6ZOA - chains A and B of the 5 polymer chains in the assembly; structure by X-ray diffraction, 3.05 A resolution.

== Chain A (and B) ==
Molecule: Multidrug efflux pump subunit AcrB
From: Escherichia coli K-12
Notes: chain B of this document is another copy of the same molecule, construct and numbering; everything in this record applies to it too
UniProtKB: P31224 (ACRB_ECOLI); residue numbers follow UniProt; this construct covers 1-1049
Sequence (1057 residues; numbered 1 to 1057; the number before each row is that of its first residue):
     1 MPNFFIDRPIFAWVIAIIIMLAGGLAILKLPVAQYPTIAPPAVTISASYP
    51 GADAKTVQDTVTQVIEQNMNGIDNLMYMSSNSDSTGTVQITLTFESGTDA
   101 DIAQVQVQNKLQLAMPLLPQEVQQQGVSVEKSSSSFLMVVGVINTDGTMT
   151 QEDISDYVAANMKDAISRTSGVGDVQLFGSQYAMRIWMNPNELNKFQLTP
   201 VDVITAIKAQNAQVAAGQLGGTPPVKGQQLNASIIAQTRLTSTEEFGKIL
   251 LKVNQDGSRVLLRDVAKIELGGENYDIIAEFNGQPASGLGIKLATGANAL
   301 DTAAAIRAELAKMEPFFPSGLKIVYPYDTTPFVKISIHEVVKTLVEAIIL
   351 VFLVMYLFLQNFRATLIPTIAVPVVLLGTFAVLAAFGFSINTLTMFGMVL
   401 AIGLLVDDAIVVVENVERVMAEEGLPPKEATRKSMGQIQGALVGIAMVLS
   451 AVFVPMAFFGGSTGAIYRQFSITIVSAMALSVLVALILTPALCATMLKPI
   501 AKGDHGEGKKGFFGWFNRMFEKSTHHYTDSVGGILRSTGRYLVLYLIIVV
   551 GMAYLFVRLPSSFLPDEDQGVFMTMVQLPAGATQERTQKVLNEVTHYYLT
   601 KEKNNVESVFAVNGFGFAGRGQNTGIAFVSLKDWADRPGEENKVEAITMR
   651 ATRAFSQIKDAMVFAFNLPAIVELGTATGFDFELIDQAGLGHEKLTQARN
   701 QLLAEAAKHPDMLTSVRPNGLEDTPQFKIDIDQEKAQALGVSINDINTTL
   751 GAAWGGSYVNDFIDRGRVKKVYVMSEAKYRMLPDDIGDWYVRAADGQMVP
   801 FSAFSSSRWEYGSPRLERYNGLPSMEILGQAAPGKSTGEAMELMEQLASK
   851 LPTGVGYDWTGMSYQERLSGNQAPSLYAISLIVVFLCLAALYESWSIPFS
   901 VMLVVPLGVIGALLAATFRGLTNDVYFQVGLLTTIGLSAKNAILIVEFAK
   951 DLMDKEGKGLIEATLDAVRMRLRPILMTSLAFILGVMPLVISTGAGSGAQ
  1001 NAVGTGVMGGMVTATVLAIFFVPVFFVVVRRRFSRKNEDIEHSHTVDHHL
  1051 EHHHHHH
Unresolved in the structure: 1043-1057 (chain B: 991-999, 1034-1057)
Sequence notes: expression tag (1050-1057)
Ligand contacts:
  - tetradecane (C14), molecule 1: R8, F11, I18
  - tetradecane (C14), molecule 2: A457, F458, F459, G460, G461, R468, I472
Swiss-Prot annotation at these positions:
  - mutagenesis: H526 (H526Y: Partially restores chloramphenicol resistance to an AcrZ G30R mutant)
What the authors report for this chain:
  - binding site for dodecyl-beta-D-maltoside: F563, L674, D681, N719, L828
  - mutagenesis - I38A, L393A, I466A, F563A, I671A, L674A: decreased growth in response to drugs with low molecular weight (LMW)
  - mutagenesis - F563A: decreased growth in response to fusidic acid (FUA)
  - mutagenesis - F563A: decreased growth in response to novobiocin
  - mutagenesis - F380A/F563A: decreased growth in response to FUA
  - mutagenesis - F380A/F563A: unchanged growth in response to doxorubicin
  - mutagenesis - I38A, L393A, I466A, I671A, L674A: decreased growth in response to beta-lactams, linezolid, and phenicols
  - mutagenesis - F380A/F563A, F563A/L674A: abolished growth in response to DDM
  - mutagenesis - F380A/F563A, F563A: decreased growth in response to beta-lactams
  - mutagenesis - F563A: decreased growth in response to phenicols
  - mutagenesis - G621P: unchanged growth in response to RFB
  - mutagenesis - T934A, L937A: decreased growth in response to erythromycin
  - mutagenesis - T934A, L937A: unchanged growth in response to Doxorubicin
  - mutagenesis - G621P: decreased growth in response to 3-FOR
  - catalytic residues: D407, D408, K940 (citing earlier work)
  - mutagenesis - T934A, L937A: increased growth in response to beta-lactams
  - mutagenesis - T934A, L937A: increased growth in response to novobiocin
  - mutagenesis - A981C: unchanged growth in response to all the tested drugs

== Chain A / chain B interface ==
Residue-residue contacts (130):
  R8(A) - E893(B)
  P9(A) - E893(B)
  I10(A) - A889(B)
  I10(A) - E893(B)  hydrogen bond (backbone-side chain)
  I10(A) - S894(B)
  I10(A) - W895(B)
  F11(A) - A890(B)
  F11(A) - E893(B)  hydrogen bond (backbone-side chain)
  V14(A) - L886(B)
  I17(A) - L886(B)  hydrophobic
  L21(A) - I882(B)  hydrophobic
  L21(A) - L886(B)  hydrophobic
  D101(A) - D73(B)
  D101(A) - I102(B)
  D101(A) - Q106(B)
  Q104(A) - K110(B)
  V105(A) - V105(B)  hydrophobic
  V105(A) - N109(B)
  Q108(A) - N109(B)  hydrogen bond (side chain-backbone)
  Q108(A) - L113(B)
  Q112(A) - Q112(B)  hydrogen bond
  Q123(A) - P116(B)
  Q123(A) - L117(B)
  Q124(A) - L117(B)
  V127(A) - L113(B)
  V129(A) - K110(B)  hydrogen bond (backbone-side chain)
  V129(A) - L113(B)  hydrophobic
  K131(A) - D73(B)  salt bridge
  D164(A) - Q67(B)
  D164(A) - N70(B)
  S167(A) - N70(B)
  S167(A) - G71(B)  hydrogen bond (backbone-backbone)
  R168(A) - M69(B)
  R168(A) - N820(B)  hydrogen bond (side chain-backbone)
  S170(A) - D73(B)
  S170(A) - N74(B)  hydrogen bond (side chain-backbone)
  A209(A) - I743(B)
  Q210(A) - Q733(B)
  Q210(A) - Q737(B)
  Q213(A) - T56(B)  hydrogen bond
  Q213(A) - D59(B)
  Q213(A) - T60(B)
  V214(A) - D53(B)
  V214(A) - T56(B)  hydrogen bond (backbone-side chain)
  V214(A) - N747(B)
  A215(A) - Y49(B)  hydrophobic
  A215(A) - P50(B)
  A215(A) - G51(B)
  A215(A) - A52(B)  hydrophobic
  A215(A) - G751(B)
  A216(A) - G51(B)  hydrogen bond (backbone-backbone)
  A216(A) - L750(B)  hydrophobic
  A216(A) - W754(B)
  A216(A) - G755(B)
  G217(A) - G51(B)  hydrogen bond (backbone-backbone)
  G217(A) - G755(B)
  Q218(A) - S84(B)  hydrogen bond (side chain-backbone)
  Q218(A) - W754(B)
  Q218(A) - R780(B)
  L219(A) - F727(B)  hydrophobic
  L219(A) - W754(B)  hydrophobic
  L219(A) - M781(B)
  L219(A) - L782(B)
  L219(A) - P783(B)
  L219(A) - W809(B)  hydrophobic
  G220(A) - Q622(B)  hydrogen bond (backbone-side chain)
  G220(A) - R780(B)
  G220(A) - M781(B)  hydrogen bond (backbone-backbone)
  G221(A) - Q622(B)
  G221(A) - R780(B)  hydrogen bond (backbone-side chain)
  G221(A) - M781(B)
  T222(A) - Y275(B)
  T222(A) - D276(B)  hydrogen bond
  T222(A) - Q584(B)
  T222(A) - Q622(B)
  T222(A) - M774(B)
  P223(A) - W187(B)  hydrophobic
  P223(A) - Y275(B)
  P223(A) - A777(B)
  P223(A) - R780(B)  hydrogen bond (backbone-side chain)
  P224(A) - Q584(B)
  V225(A) - A777(B)
  V225(A) - K778(B)
  V225(A) - M781(B)
  G227(A) - E585(B)  hydrogen bond (backbone-side chain)
  Q228(A) - T583(B)
  Q228(A) - E585(B)
  Q228(A) - M781(B)
  Q228(A) - L782(B)
  Q229(A) - G581(B)
  Q229(A) - T583(B)
  Q229(A) - L782(B)
  L230(A) - G581(B)
  L230(A) - T583(B)
  N231(A) - G581(B)
  N231(A) - Q622(B)
  A232(A) - P725(B)
  S233(A) - S84(B)  hydrogen bond
  S233(A) - Q726(B)
  S233(A) - F727(B)  hydrogen bond (backbone-backbone)
  I234(A) - F727(B)
  I234(A) - W754(B)  hydrophobic
  I235(A) - D53(B)
  I235(A) - Q726(B)
  I235(A) - F727(B)  hydrogen bond (backbone-backbone)
  I235(A) - K728(B)
  I235(A) - I729(B)  hydrogen bond (backbone-backbone)
  A236(A) - K728(B)
  A236(A) - I729(B)
  Q237(A) - Q733(B)
  Q237(A) - I743(B)
  Q237(A) - N747(B)  hydrogen bond
  L250(A) - Q733(B)
  L250(A) - E734(B)
  L250(A) - Q737(B)  hydrogen bond (backbone-side chain)
  L251(A) - Q737(B)
  K252(A) - Q737(B)
  R259(A) - E734(B)  salt bridge
  K312(A) - D858(B)  salt bridge
  F316(A) - Q687(B)
  F316(A) - G854(B)
  F316(A) - V855(B)
  F316(A) - G856(B)
  I763(A) - D59(B)
  G766(A) - Q63(B)  hydrogen bond (backbone-side chain)
  R767(A) - Q63(B)
  R767(A) - Q67(B)
  V768(A) - D59(B)
  V768(A) - Q63(B)  hydrogen bond (backbone-side chain)
  V768(A) - Q67(B)  hydrogen bond (backbone-side chain)
Other interface residues (no listed pair), chain A (71 interface residues in all): W13, I18, L25, I102, L111, M115, G126, S128, N161, V172, K226, T238, V253, R765
Other interface residues (no listed pair), chain B (78 interface residues in all): I72, L75, M78, A582, A688, G689, I731, E810, G821, I879

== Overview ==
71 residues of chain A and 78 residues of chain B are in contact; the contacts include 28 hydrogen bonds and 3
salt bridges. Among the polar pairs are K131(A)-D73(B), R259(A)-E734(B) and K312(A)-D858(B). From the paper:
catalytic residues D407(A), D408(A) and K940(A); I38A, L393A and I466A of chain A, among others, reduce growth
in response to drugs with low molecular weight (LMW); 12 substitutions were tested in all.
Chain A and chain B are both Multidrug efflux pump subunit AcrB (Escherichia coli K-12); the structure,
Partially induced AcrB T protomer and DDM binding to the TM8/PC2 pathway of AcrB L2 protomer, was determined
by X-ray diffraction, deposited together with 6ZO5, 6ZO6, 6ZO7, 6ZO8, 6ZO9, 6ZOB and 6 further entries.
